7RNC - chains A and D of the 6 polymer chains in the assembly; structure by X-ray diffraction, 1.93 A resolution.

Chain A:
Name: Caspase-3 subunit p17
Organism: Homo sapiens
Reference sequence: P42574 (CASP3_HUMAN); residue numbers follow UniProt; this construct covers 34-174
Amino-acid sequence (141 residues; row label = number of the first residue in the row):
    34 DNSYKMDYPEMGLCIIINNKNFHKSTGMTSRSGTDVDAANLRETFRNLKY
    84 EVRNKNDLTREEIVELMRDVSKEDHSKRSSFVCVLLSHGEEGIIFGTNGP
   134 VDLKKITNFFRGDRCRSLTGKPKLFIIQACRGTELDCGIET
Swiss-Prot annotation at these positions:
  - active site: His-121, Cys-163
  - modified residue: Cys-163 (S-nitrosocysteine)

Chain D:
Name: Caspase-3 subunit p12
Organism: Homo sapiens
Reference sequence: P42574 (CASP3_HUMAN); residues 184-277 here = UniProt positions 184-277
Amino-acid sequence (95 residues; numbered 184 to 278; the number before each row is that of its first residue):
   184 CHKIPVEADFLYAYSTAPGYYSWRNSKDGSWFIQSLCAMLKQYADKLEFM
   234 HILTRVNRKVATEFESFSFDATFHAKKQIPCIVSMLTKELYFYHH
Unresolved in the structure: 184, 278
Sequence notes: expression tag (278)
Swiss-Prot annotation at these positions:
  - modified residue: Arg-207 (Microbial infection: ADP-riboxanated arginine)
  - mutagenesis: Arg-207 (R207A: Abolished ADP-riboxanation by C.violaceum CopC)

How chain A and chain D interact:
Contacting residue pairs - 12 pairs, chain A then chain D:
  Asp-34(A) / Arg-241(D)  hydrogen bond (backbone-side chain)
  Asn-35(A) / Arg-238(D)  hydrogen bond
  Asn-35(A) / Arg-241(D)  hydrogen bond
  Asp-169(A) / Pro-188(D)
  Asp-169(A) / Val-189(D)  hydrogen bond (side chain-backbone)
  Asp-169(A) / Glu-190(D)  hydrogen bond (side chain-backbone)
  Cys-170(A) / Lys-186(D)  hydrogen bond (backbone-side chain)
  Gly-171(A) / Ile-187(D)
  Gly-171(A) / Val-189(D)
  Ile-172(A) / Lys-186(D)
  Ile-172(A) / Ile-187(D)  hydrogen bond (backbone-backbone)
  Thr-174(A) / His-185(D)
Other interface residues (no listed pair), chain A (9 interface residues in all): Lys-137, Glu-173
Other interface residues (no listed pair), chain D (9 interface residues in all): Tyr-203

In short:
The chain A/chain D interface involves 9 residues from each chain; the contacts include 7 hydrogen bonds.
Among the polar pairs are Asp-34(A)/Arg-241(D), Asn-35(A)/Arg-238(D) and Asn-35(A)/Arg-241(D). UniProt lists
active-site residues His-121(A) and Cys-163(A) on chain A; one mutagenesis site on chain D.
Here chain A is Caspase-3 subunit p17 and chain D is Caspase-3 subunit p12, both from Homo sapiens. Entry 7RNC
(Crystal structure of caspase-3 with inhibitor Ac-VDVVD-CHO) was determined by X-ray diffraction.
